5NFZ - chains B and C of the 6 polymer chains in the assembly; structure by X-ray diffraction, 2.10 A resolution.

[Chain B]
Name: Tubulin beta-2B chain
Organism: Bos taurus
UniProtKB: Q6B856 (TBB2B_BOVIN); the author numbering skips numbers that UniProt does not, so the offset changes along the chain: 1-42 = UniProt 1-42; 45-360 = UniProt 43-358; 369-455 = UniProt 359-445
Amino-acid sequence (445 residues; numbered 1 to 455; 10 numbers in that range are skipped by the numbering (no residue carries them; nothing is unmodelled there); the number before each row is that of its first residue):
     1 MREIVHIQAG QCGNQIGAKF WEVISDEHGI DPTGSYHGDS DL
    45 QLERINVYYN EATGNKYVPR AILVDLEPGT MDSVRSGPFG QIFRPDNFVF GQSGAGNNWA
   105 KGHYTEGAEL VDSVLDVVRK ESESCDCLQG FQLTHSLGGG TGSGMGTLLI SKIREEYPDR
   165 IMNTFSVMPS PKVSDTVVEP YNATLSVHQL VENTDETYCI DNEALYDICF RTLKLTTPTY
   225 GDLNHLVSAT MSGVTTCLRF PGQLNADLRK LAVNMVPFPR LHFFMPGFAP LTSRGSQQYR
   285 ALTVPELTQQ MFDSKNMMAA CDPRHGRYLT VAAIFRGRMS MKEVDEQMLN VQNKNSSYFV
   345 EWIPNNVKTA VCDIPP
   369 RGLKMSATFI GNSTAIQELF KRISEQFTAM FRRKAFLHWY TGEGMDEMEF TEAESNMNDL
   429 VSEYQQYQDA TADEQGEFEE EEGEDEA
Unresolved in the structure: 1, 278-281, 440-455
Ion coordination: Mg2+: Gln-11 (together with GDP); Ca2+ near Glu-113 (its only coordinating residue here)
Small-molecule neighbours:
  - 8WB (2-methoxy-5-(2,3,4-trimethoxyphenyl)cyclohepta-2,4,6-trien-1-one): Val-238, Cys-241, Leu-242, Leu-248, Ala-250, Asp-251, Lys-254, Leu-255, Asn-258, Met-259, Thr-314, Val-315, Ala-316, Ile-318, Asn-350, Lys-352, Ala-354, Ile-378
  - GDP (guanosine-5'-diphosphate): Gly-10, Gln-11, Cys-12, Gln-15, Ile-16, Asp-69, Asn-101, Ser-140, Gly-142, Gly-143, Gly-144, Thr-145, Gly-146, Ser-147, Val-171, Pro-173, Val-177, Asp-179, Glu-183, Asn-206, Leu-209, Tyr-224, Leu-227, Asn-228
Swiss-Prot annotation at these positions:
  - motif: Met-1 to Ile-4 (MREI motif)
  - binding site (GTP): Gln-11, Glu-71, Ser-140, Gly-144, Thr-145, Gly-146, Asn-206, Asn-228
  - binding site (Mg(2+)): Glu-71
  - modified residue: Ser-40 (Phosphoserine), Thr-57 (Phosphothreonine), Lys-60 (N6-acetyllysine), Ser-174 (Phosphoserine), Thr-287 (Phosphothreonine), Thr-292 (Phosphothreonine), Arg-320 (Omega-N-methylarginine), Glu-448 (5-glutamyl polyglutamate)
  - cross-link (Glycyl lysine isopeptide (Lys-Gly)): Lys-60 (interchain with G-Cter in ubiquitin), Lys-326 (interchain with G-Cter in ubiquitin)
From the paper describing this entry:
  - binding site for 8WB: Cys-241, Leu-242, Leu-248, Ala-250, Leu-255, Asn-258, Met-259, Thr-314, Ala-316, Ile-318, Asn-349, Lys-352, Ala-354, Ile-378

[Chain C]
Name: Tubulin alpha-1B chain
Organism: Bos taurus
UniProtKB: P81947 (TBA1B_BOVIN); residues 1-451 here = UniProt positions 1-451
Amino-acid sequence (451 residues; numbered 1 to 451; the number before each row is that of its first residue):
     1 MRECISIHVG QAGVQIGNAC WELYCLEHGI QPDGQMPSDK TIGGGDDSFN TFFSETGAGK
    61 HVPRAVFVDL EPTVIDEVRT GTYRQLFHPE QLITGKEDAA NNYARGHYTI GKEIIDLVLD
   121 RIRKLADQCT GLQGFLVFHS FGGGTGSGFT SLLMERLSVD YGKKSKLEFS IYPAPQVSTA
   181 VVEPYNSILT THTTLEHSDC AFMVDNEAIY DICRRNLDIE RPTYTNLNRL ISQIVSSITA
   241 SLRFDGALNV DLTEFQTNLV PYPRIHFPLA TYAPVISAEK AYHEQLSVAE ITNACFEPAN
   301 QMVKCDPRHG KYMACCLLYR GDVVPKDVNA AIATIKTKRS IQFVDWCPTG FKVGINYQPP
   361 TVVPGGDLAK VQRAVCMLSN TTAIAEAWAR LDHKFDLMYA KRAFVHWYVG EGMEEGEFSE
   421 AREDMAALEK DYEEVGVDSV EGEGEEEGEE Y
Unresolved in the structure: 441-451
Ion coordination: Ca2+: Asp-39, Thr-41, Gly-44, Glu-55
Small-molecule neighbours:
  - 8WB (2-methoxy-5-(2,3,4-trimethoxyphenyl)cyclohepta-2,4,6-trien-1-one): Thr-179, Ala-180, Val-181
  - GTP (guanosine-5'-triphosphate): Gly-10, Gln-11, Ala-12, Gln-15, Ile-16, Asp-69, Asp-98, Ala-99, Ala-100, Asn-101, Ser-140, Gly-142, Gly-143, Gly-144, Thr-145, Gly-146, Ile-171, Pro-173, Val-177, Ser-178, Thr-179, Glu-183, Asn-206, Tyr-224, Leu-227, Asn-228, Ile-231
From the paper describing this entry:
  - binding site for 8WB: Thr-179, Ala-180, Val-181

[Interface between chain B and chain C]
Contacting residue pairs (38; chain B residue first):
  Gln-96(B) with Met-1(C)
  Asn-101(B) with Glu-254(C), hydrogen bond
  Asp-179(B) with Glu-254(C); Lys-352(C), hydrogen bond (backbone-side chain)
  Thr-180(B) with Glu-254(C); Asn-258(C)
  Val-181(B) with Asn-258(C), hydrogen bond (backbone-side chain); Pro-348(C)
  Thr-221(B) with Lys-326(C); Asn-329(C)
  Ala-397(B) with Trp-346(C)
  Met-398(B) with Trp-346(C)
  Arg-400(B) with Asp-345(C), salt bridge; Ser-439(C), hydrogen bond
  Arg-401(B) with Tyr-262(C), hydrogen bond (backbone-side chain); Asp-345(C), salt bridge; Trp-346(C); Glu-434(C), hydrogen bond (side chain-backbone); Val-435(C); Val-437(C), hydrogen bond (side chain-backbone); Asp-438(C); Ser-439(C), hydrogen bond
  Lys-402(B) with Tyr-262(C)
  Ala-403(B) with Pro-261(C); Tyr-262(C); Trp-346(C), hydrophobic
  Phe-404(B) with Thr-257(C); Asn-258(C); Val-260(C); Pro-261(C), hydrogen bond (backbone-backbone); Trp-346(C), hydrophobic
  His-406(B) with Val-260(C), hydrogen bond (side chain-backbone); Pro-261(C); Tyr-262(C); Pro-263(C)
  Trp-407(B) with Gln-256(C); Thr-257(C), hydrogen bond (side chain-backbone); Val-260(C)
Also at the interface, not in a pair above, chain B (19 interface residues in all): Gly-100, Val-182, Thr-220, Leu-405
Also at the interface, not in a pair above, chain C (22 interface residues in all): Pro-325, Cys-347

[Overview]
The interface between chain B and chain C involves 19 residues on one side and 22 on the other; the contacts
include 11 hydrogen bonds and 2 salt bridges. Polar pairs include Arg-400(B)/Asp-345(C), Arg-401(B)/Asp-345(C)
and Asn-101(B)/Glu-254(C). The paper reports a binding site for 8WB at Cys-241(B), Leu-242(B) and Thr-179(C)
among others.
Here chain B is Tubulin beta-2B chain and chain C is Tubulin alpha-1B chain, both from Bos taurus. Entry 5NFZ
(TUBULIN-MTC complex) was determined by X-ray diffraction (same publication as 5NG1).
